PDB entry 8E1P | X-ray diffraction, 3.82 A resolution | chains J and K of the 18 polymer chains in the assembly

Chain J:
Molecule: PGT124 Fab Light Chain
From: Homo sapiens
Notes: antibody fragment or engineered binder
Amino-acid sequence (214 residues; row label = number of the first residue in the row; note: 2 numbers in that range are skipped by the numbering (no residue carries them; nothing is unmodelled there); a row labelled like 66A-66C holds insertion residues (66A, then the next letters in order)):
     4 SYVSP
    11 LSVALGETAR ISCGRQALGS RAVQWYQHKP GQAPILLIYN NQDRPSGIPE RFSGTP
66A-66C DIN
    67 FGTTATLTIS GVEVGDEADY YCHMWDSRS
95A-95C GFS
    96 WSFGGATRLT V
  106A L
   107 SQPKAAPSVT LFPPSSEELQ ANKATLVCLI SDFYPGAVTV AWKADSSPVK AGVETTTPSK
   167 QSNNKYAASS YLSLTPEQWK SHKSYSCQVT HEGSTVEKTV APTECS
Unresolved in the structure: 4, 210-212
Cystine bridges: Cys23-Cys88, Cys134-Cys193

Chain K:
Molecule: PGT124 Fab Heavy Chain
From: Homo sapiens
Notes: antibody fragment or engineered binder
Amino-acid sequence (236 residues; each row starts with the number of its first residue; a row labelled like 82A-82C holds insertion residues (82A, then the next letters in order)):
     1 QVQLQESGPG LVRPSETLSV TCIVSGGSIS NYYWTWIRQS PGKGLEWIGY ISDRETTTYN
    61 PSLNSRAVIS RDTSKNQLSL QL
82A-82C RSV
    83 TTADTAIYFC ATARRGQR
100A-100P IYGVVSFGEFFYYYYM
   101 DVWGKGTAVT VSSASTKGPS VFPLAPSSKS TSGGTAALGC LVKDYFPEPV TVSWNSGALT
   161 SGVHTFPAVL QSSGLYSLSS VVTVPSSSLG TQTYICNVNH KPSNTKVDKK VEPKSCD
Unresolved in the structure: 1, 127-131, 214-217
Cystine bridges: Cys22-Cys92, Cys140-Cys196

How chain J and chain K interact:
Pairs across the interface (80; chain J residue first):
  Tyr5(J) with Gly42(K); Lys43(K), hydrogen bond (side chain-backbone); Gly44(K)
  Ser30(J) with Arg100(K); Tyr100B(K); Phe100K(K)
  Arg31(J) with Arg100(K), hydrogen bond (backbone-side chain)
  Ala32(J) with Tyr100M(K), hydrophobic
  Gln34(J) with Tyr100M(K); Tyr100O(K)
  Tyr36(J) with Tyr100O(K); Met100P(K), hydrogen bond (side chain-backbone)
  His38(J) with Gln39(K), hydrogen bond
  Gln42(J) with Phe91(K)
  Ala43(J) with Gly104(K)
  Pro44(J) with Trp103(K)
  Leu46(J) with Tyr100O(K), hydrophobic; Met100P(K); Asp101(K)
  Tyr49(J) with Tyr100O(K)
  Asn50(J) with Tyr100M(K)
  Asn51(J) with Arg100(K)
  Asp66A(J) with Arg100(K), salt bridge
  Tyr87(J) with Gln39(K); Gly44(K); Leu45(K), hydrogen bond (side chain-backbone)
  His89(J) with Trp47(K)
  Trp91(J) with Trp47(K), hydrophobic; Phe100K(K); Tyr100L(K); Tyr100M(K), hydrophobic; Tyr100N(K)
  Asp92(J) with Phe100K(K)
  Ser93(J) with Tyr100B(K); Phe100K(K)
  Phe95B(J) with Tyr50(K), hydrophobic; Tyr100N(K), hydrophobic
  Ser95C(J) with Trp47(K)
  Trp96(J) with Trp47(K); Gly49(K); Tyr50(K), hydrophobic; Thr58(K); Tyr59(K); Asn60(K); Pro61(K)
  Phe98(J) with Ile37(K), hydrophobic; Leu45(K); Trp47(K), hydrophobic; Met100P(K), hydrophobic
  Thr116(J) with Ala137(K)
  Phe118(J) with Leu124(K), hydrophobic; Ala125(K); Ala137(K), hydrophobic; Val181(K), hydrophobic
  Ser121(J) with Phe122(K); Pro123(K), hydrogen bond (side chain-backbone); Leu124(K)
  Glu123(J) with Phe122(K); Pro123(K)
  Thr131(J) with Leu141(K); Lys143(K)
  Val133(J) with Leu141(K), hydrophobic; Ser179(K)
  Leu135(J) with Phe166(K), hydrophobic; Val181(K), hydrophobic
  Ile136(J) with Phe166(K)
  Ser137(J) with His164(K); Phe166(K)
  Thr162(J) with Ala168(K); Val169(K)
  Ser165(J) with Pro167(K)
  Gln167(J) with His164(K); Pro167(K)
  Ala173(J) with His164(K)
  Ala174(J) with Phe166(K)
  Ser175(J) with Phe166(K)
  Tyr177(J) with Leu141(K), hydrophobic; Val169(K), hydrophobic; Leu178(K); Ser179(K), hydrogen bond
Also at the interface, not in a pair above, chain J (44 interface residues in all): Gly41, Pro119, Glu124, Glu160
Also at the interface, not in a pair above, chain K (47 interface residues in all): Ile48, Lys105, Leu138, Gly139, Thr165, Ser172, Ser177

Overview:
The interface between chain J and chain K involves 44 residues on one side and 47 on the other; the contacts
include 7 hydrogen bonds and 1 salt bridge. Polar contacts include Asp66A(J)-Arg100(K), Tyr5(J)-Lys43(K) and
Arg31(J)-Arg100(K).
Chain J is PGT124 Fab Light Chain and chain K is PGT124 Fab Heavy Chain, both from Homo sapiens; the
structure, Crystal structure of BG505 SOSIP.v4.1-GT1.2 trimer in complex with gl-PGV20 and PGT124 Fabs, was
determined by X-ray diffraction.
